5LMC - chain A; structure by X-ray diffraction, 1.90 A resolution.

[Chain A]
Molecule: Anaerobic nitric oxide reductase flavorubredoxin
From: Escherichia coli K-12
UniProt: Q46877 (NORV_ECOLI); numbering as in UniProt (aligned over 1-479)
Chain sequence (479 residues; row label = number of the first residue in the row):
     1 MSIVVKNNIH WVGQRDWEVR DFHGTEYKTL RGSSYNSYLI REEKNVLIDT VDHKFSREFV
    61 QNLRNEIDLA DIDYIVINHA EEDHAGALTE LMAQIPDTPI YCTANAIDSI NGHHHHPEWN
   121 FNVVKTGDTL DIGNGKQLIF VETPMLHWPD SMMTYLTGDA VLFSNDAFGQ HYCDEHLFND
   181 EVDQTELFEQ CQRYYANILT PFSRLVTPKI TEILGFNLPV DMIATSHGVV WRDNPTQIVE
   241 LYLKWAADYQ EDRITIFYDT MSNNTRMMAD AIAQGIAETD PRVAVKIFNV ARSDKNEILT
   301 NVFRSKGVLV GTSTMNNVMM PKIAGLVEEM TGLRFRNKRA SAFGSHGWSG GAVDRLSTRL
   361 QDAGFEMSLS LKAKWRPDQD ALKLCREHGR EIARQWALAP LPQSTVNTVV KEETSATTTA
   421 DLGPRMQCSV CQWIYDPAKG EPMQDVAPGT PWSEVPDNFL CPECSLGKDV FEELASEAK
Disordered / not traced: 1, 401-427, 429-430, 432-460, 462-463, 465-479
Metal / ion sites: mu-oxo-diiron Fe: H79, E81, D83, H84, H147, D166, H227 (together with phosphate ion); Fe ion: C428, C431, C461, C464
Small-molecule neighbours:
  - mu-oxo-diiron (FEO): H79, E81, D83, H84, H147, D166, S226, H227
  - FMN (flavin mononucleotide): H23, E81, W148, T260, M261, S262, N263, N264, T265, S313, T314, M315, N316, N317, S345, H346, G347, W348, S349, G350, W375
UniProt features mapped onto this chain:
  - binding site (Fe cation): H79, E81, D83, H147, D166, H227, C428, C431, C461, C464
  - binding site (FMN): T260 to N264
  - mutagenesis: E413 to K479 (Unable to accept electrons from nitric oxide reductase FlrD-NAD(+) reductase (norW))

[Summary]
Chain A binds mu-oxo-diiron and flavin mononucleotide. H79, E81, D83, H84, H147 and D166 form the
mu-oxo-diiron Fe site. C428, C431, C461 and C464 form the Fe ion site. Curated annotation (UniProt) lists 10
Fe cation-binding residues, 5 FMN-binding residues and 2 mutagenesis sites.
Chain A is Anaerobic nitric oxide reductase flavorubredoxin (Escherichia coli K-12); the structure, Oxidized
flavodiiron core of Escherichia coli flavorubredoxin, including the Fe-4SG atoms from its rubredoxin domain,
was determined by X-ray diffraction together with 5LLD and 4D02 from the same study.
